PDB entry 9F8Z | X-ray diffraction, 2.50 A resolution | chain A

[Chain A]
Molecule: N-glycosylase/DNA lyase
Organism: Mus musculus
Notes: EC 3.2.2.-, 4.2.99.18
UniProtKB: O08760 (OGG1_MOUSE); numbering as in UniProt (aligned over 11-325)
Chain sequence (318 residues; row label = number of the first residue in the row):
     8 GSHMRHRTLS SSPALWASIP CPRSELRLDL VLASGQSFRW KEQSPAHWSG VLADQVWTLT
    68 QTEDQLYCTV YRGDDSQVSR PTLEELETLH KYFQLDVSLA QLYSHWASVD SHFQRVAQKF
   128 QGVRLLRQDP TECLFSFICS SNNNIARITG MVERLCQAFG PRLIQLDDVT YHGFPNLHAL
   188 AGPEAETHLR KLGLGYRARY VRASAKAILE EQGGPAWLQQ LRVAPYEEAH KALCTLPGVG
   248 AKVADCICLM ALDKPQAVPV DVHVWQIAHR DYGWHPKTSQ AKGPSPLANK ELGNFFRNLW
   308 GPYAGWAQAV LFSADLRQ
Unresolved in the structure: 8-9
Construct notes: expression tag (8-10)
Swiss-Prot annotation at these positions:
  - active site: Lys249 (Schiff-base intermediate with DNA)
  - binding site (DNA): Asn149, Arg154, Arg204, His270, Gln287
  - binding site (8-oxoguanine): Pro266, Asp268, Gln315, Phe319
Ion coordination: Ni2+: His276, His282 (shared with 2 residues of chain B; 2 residues of chain C)
Small-molecule neighbours: A1IBJ (N4-(5-chloranyl-6-methoxy-pyridin-3-yl)-1H-pyrazolo[3,4-d]pyrimidine-4,6-diamine): Ser41, Gly42, Gln43, Phe45, Phe144, Ser147, Ile152, Ile155, Lys249, Cys253, Leu256, Met257, Pro266, Asp268, Gly312, Gln315, Ala316, Phe319
Reported in the primary citation:
  - binding site for A1IBJ: Gly42, Cys253, Phe319
  - mutagenesis - K249W, C253Y, F319A: abolished catalytic activity on 14
  - catalytic residues: Lys249 (citing earlier work)

[In short]
Ligands of chain A: compound A1IBJ. His276 and His282 form the Ni2+ site. From UniProt: active-site residue
Lys249, 5 DNA-binding residues and 4 residues binding 8-oxoguanine. From the paper: the catalytic residue
Lys249; K249W, C253Y and F319A abolish catalytic activity on 14.
Chain A is N-glycosylase/DNA lyase (Mus musculus); the structure, Structure of the mouse 8-oxoguanine DNA
Glycosylase mOGG1 in complex with ligand TH13677, was determined by X-ray diffraction (same publication as
9F8U, 9F8V and 8BQ7).
